9C98 - chains L and M of the 28 polymer chains in the assembly; structure by X-ray diffraction, 3.04 A resolution.

# Chain L
Molecule: Proteasome subunit beta type-6
Organism: Saccharomyces cerevisiae
UniProtKB: P23724 (PSB6_YEAST); residues 1-222 here correspond to UniProt positions 20-241 (UniProt number = residue number + 19)
Chain sequence (222 residues; row label = number of the first residue in the row):
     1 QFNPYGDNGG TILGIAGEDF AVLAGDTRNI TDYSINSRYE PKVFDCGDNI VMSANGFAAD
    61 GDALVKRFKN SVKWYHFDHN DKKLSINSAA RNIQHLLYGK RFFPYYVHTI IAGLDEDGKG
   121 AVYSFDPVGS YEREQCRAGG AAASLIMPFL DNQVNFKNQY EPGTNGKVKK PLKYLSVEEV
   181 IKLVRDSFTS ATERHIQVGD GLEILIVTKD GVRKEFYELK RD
Bound ions: Mg2+ site 1: T192, H195, V198; Mg2+ site 2: D222 (shared with 3 residues of chain V)

# Chain M
Molecule: Proteasome subunit beta type-7
Organism: Saccharomyces cerevisiae
UniProtKB: P30657 (PSB7_YEAST); residues 1-233 here correspond to UniProt positions 34-266 (UniProt number = residue number + 33)
Chain sequence (233 residues; each row starts with the number of its first residue):
     1 TQQPIVTGTS VISMKYDNGV IIAADNLGSY GSLLRFNGVE RLIPVGDNTV VGISGDISDM
    61 QHIERLLKDL VTENAYDNPL ADAEEALEPS YIFEYLATVM YQRRSKMNPL WNAIIVAGVQ
   121 SNGDQFLRYV NLLGVTYSSP TLATGFGAHM ANPLLRKVVD RESDIPKTTV QVAEEAIVNA
   181 MRVLYYRDAR SSRNFSLAII DKNTGLTFKK NLQVENMKWD FAKDIKGYGT QKI

# Interface between chain L and chain M
Residue-residue contacts (48):
  Q1(L) - Q2(M)
  F2(L) - Q2(M)
  F2(L) - R104(M)
  F2(L) - P109(M)  hydrophobic
  F2(L) - W111(M)  hydrophobic
  F2(L) - L132(M)  hydrophobic
  F2(L) - L133(M)  hydrophobic
  N3(L) - L133(M)
  P4(L) - R104(M)  hydrogen bond (backbone-side chain)
  P4(L) - M107(M)  hydrophobic
  P4(L) - L133(M)
  Y5(L) - R104(M)
  Y5(L) - L133(M)
  N8(L) - V135(M)
  N29(L) - Y137(M)
  S34(L) - A148(M)
  S34(L) - H149(M)  hydrogen bond
  I35(L) - R156(M)  hydrogen bond (backbone-side chain)
  N36(L) - Y137(M)  hydrogen bond
  N36(L) - S139(M)
  S37(L) - S138(M)  hydrogen bond (side chain-backbone)
  S37(L) - S139(M)
  R38(L) - D160(M)  salt bridge
  Y39(L) - S138(M)
  E40(L) - R128(M)  salt bridge
  E40(L) - Y137(M)
  E40(L) - S138(M)  hydrogen bond (side chain-backbone)
  F57(L) - R104(M)
  F57(L) - L133(M)
  F57(L) - V135(M)  hydrophobic
  A59(L) - Y101(M)  hydrophobic
  A59(L) - L133(M)
  A59(L) - G134(M)
  A59(L) - V135(M)
  D60(L) - Y101(M)  hydrogen bond
  D60(L) - R104(M)  salt bridge
  D62(L) - T136(M)  hydrogen bond
  A63(L) - Y101(M)
  K66(L) - E94(M)  salt bridge
  K100(L) - Y101(M)
  K100(L) - R104(M)
  F103(L) - R104(M)
  F103(L) - S105(M)
  F103(L) - M107(M)  hydrophobic
  Y105(L) - Y101(M)
  E218(L) - R161(M)  salt bridge
  R221(L) - D160(M)  salt bridge
  R221(L) - R161(M)
Also at the interface, not in a pair above, chain L (27 interface residues in all): G6, A58
Also at the interface, not in a pair above, chain M (23 interface residues in all): L142

# Summary
27 residues of chain L and 23 residues of chain M are in contact; the contacts include 8 hydrogen bonds and 6
salt bridges. Polar contacts include R38(L)-D160(M), E40(L)-R128(M) and D60(L)-R104(M). T192(L), H195(L) and
V198(L) coordinate Mg2+ site 1.
Chain L is Proteasome subunit beta type-6 and chain M is Proteasome subunit beta type-7, both from
Saccharomyces cerevisiae; the structure, Yeast 20S proteasome soaked with isolated TMC-86A, was determined by
X-ray diffraction together with 9C97, 9AW3, 9AW5, 9AW6 and 9AW7 from the same study.
